8PPT - chains A and P of the 7 polymer chains in the assembly; structure by electron microscopy, 2.90 A resolution.

Chain A:
Name: DNA polymerase II small subunit
Organism: Pyrococcus abyssi GE5
Notes: EC 2.7.7.7, 3.1.11.1
UniProtKB: Q9V2F3 (DP2S_PYRAB); residue numbers follow UniProt; this construct covers 2-619
Sequence (662 residues; row label = number of the first residue in the row; numbers below 1 keep their minus sign (Met-42 is residue -42)):
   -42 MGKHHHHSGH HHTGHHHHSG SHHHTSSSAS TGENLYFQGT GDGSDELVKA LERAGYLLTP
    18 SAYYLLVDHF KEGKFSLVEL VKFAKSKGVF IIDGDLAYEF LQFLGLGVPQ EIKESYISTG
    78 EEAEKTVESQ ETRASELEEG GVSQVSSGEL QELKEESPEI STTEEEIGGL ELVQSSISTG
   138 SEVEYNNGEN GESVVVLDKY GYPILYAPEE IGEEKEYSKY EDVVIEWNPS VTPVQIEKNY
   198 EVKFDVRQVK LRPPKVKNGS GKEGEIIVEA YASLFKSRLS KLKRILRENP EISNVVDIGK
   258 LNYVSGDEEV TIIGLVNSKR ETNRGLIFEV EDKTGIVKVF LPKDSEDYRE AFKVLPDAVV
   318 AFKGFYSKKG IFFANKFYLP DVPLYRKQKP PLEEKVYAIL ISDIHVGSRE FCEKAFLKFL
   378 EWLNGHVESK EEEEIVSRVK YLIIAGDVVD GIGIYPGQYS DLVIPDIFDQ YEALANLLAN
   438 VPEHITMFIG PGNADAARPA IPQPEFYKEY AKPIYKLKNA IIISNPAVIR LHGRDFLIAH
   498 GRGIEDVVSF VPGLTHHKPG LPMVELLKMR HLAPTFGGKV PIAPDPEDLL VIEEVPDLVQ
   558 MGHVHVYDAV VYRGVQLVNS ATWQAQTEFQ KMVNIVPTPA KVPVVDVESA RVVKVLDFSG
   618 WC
Not modelled in the structure: -42 to 172
Sequence notes: initiating methionine (-42); expression tag (-41 to 1); engineered mutation Ala451 (His in Q9V2F3)
Metal / ion sites: Mg2+ site 1: Asp360, Asp404 (shared with DC18(P) of chain P); Mg2+ site 2: Asp404, Asn450
From the paper describing this entry:
  - Mg2+ coordination: Asp360, His362, Asp404, Asn450, His497, His560
  - mutagenesis - Y412A/R499A/F586A, H451A: abolished catalytic activity
  - mutagenesis - Y412A, F586A: decreased catalytic activity on ssDNA
  - mutagenesis - Y412A, F586A: decreased catalytic activity on P/T
  - mutagenesis - P413A: unchanged catalytic activity

Chain P:
Molecule: 18-nt DNA strand
Sequence (18 nucleotides; numbered 1 to 18; the number before each row is that of its first residue):
     1 CGCCGGGCCG AGCCGTGC
Metal / ion sites: Mg2+: DC18 (shared with Asp360(A), Asp404(A) of chain A)

Chain A / chain P interface:
Residue-residue contacts (13; chain A residue first):
  His362(A) - DC18(P)  salt bridge to the phosphate
  Ile411(A) - DT16(P)  sugar contact
  Tyr412(A) - DG17(P)  stacking on the base
  Pro413(A) - DG15(P)  base contact
  Pro413(A) - DT16(P)  sugar contact
  Glu502(A) - DC18(P)  base contact
  His513(A) - DC18(P)  base contact
  Lys536(A) - DC18(P)  base contact
  His560(A) - DC18(P)  sugar contact
  Val561(A) - DC18(P)  phosphate contact
  Phe586(A) - DG17(P)  base contact
  Phe586(A) - DC18(P)  sugar contact
  Ile592(A) - DC18(P)  base contact
Also at the interface, not in a pair above, chain A (15 interface residues in all): Asp404, Asn450, His562, Gln587

Summary:
Chain A and chain P form an interface of 15 and 4 residues respectively, with 1 salt bridge and 1 aromatic
stacking contact. The salt-bridged pair is His362(A)-DC18(P). The paper reports that Y412A/R499A/F586A and
H451A of chain A abolish catalytic activity; Mg2+ coordination by Asp360(A), His362(A) and Asp404(A) among
others; 5 substitutions were tested in all.
Here chain A is DNA polymerase II small subunit (Pyrococcus abyssi GE5) and chain P is an 18-nt DNA strand.
Entry 8PPT (Pyrococcus abyssi DNA polymerase D (PolD) in its editing mode bound to a primer/template substrate
containing ...) was determined by electron microscopy together with 8PPU and 8PPV from the same study.
